PDB entry 1UT0 | X-ray diffraction, 2.10 A resolution | chain A

Chain A:
Name: Cytoglobin
Source organism: Homo sapiens
UniProtKB: Q8WWM9 (CYGB_HUMAN); residue numbers follow UniProt; this construct covers 1-190
Amino-acid sequence (190 residues; row label = number of the first residue in the row):
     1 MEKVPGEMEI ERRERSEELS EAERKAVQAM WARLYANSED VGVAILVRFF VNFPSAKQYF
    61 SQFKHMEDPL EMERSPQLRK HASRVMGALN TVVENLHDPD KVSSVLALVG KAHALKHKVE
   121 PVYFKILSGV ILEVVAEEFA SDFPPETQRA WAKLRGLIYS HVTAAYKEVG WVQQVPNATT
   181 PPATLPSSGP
Not modelled in the structure: 1-17, 172-190
Differences from the reference sequence: engineered mutation S38 (Cys in Q8WWM9), S83 (Cys in Q8WWM9)
Metal / ion sites: heme Fe: H81, H113
Residues lining bound ligands:
  - hexacyanoferrate(3-) (FC6): K125, S128, R155, G156, Y159
  - heme (HEM): F49, A56, Y59, F60, Q77, K80, H81, R84, V85, A88, L89, V109, A112, H113, H117, V119, Y123, F124, L127
UniProt features mapped onto this chain:
  - binding site (heme b): H81, H113

Summary:
Bound to chain A: heme and hexacyanoferrate(3-). H81 and H113 coordinate a heme Fe ion. Curated annotation
(UniProt) lists heme b-binding residues H81 and H113.
Chain A is Cytoglobin (Homo sapiens); the structure, Crystal structure of cytoglobin: the fourth globin type
discovered in man displays heme hexa-coordination, was determined by X-ray diffraction together with 1URV and
1UMO from the same study.
